8HMC - chains A and B of the 4 polymer chains in the assembly; structure by electron microscopy, 3.60 A resolution.

Chain A:
Molecule: Intraflagellar transport protein 122 homolog
Organism: Tetrahymena thermophila
UniProtKB: Q244W3 (Q244W3_TETTS); residue numbers follow UniProt; this construct covers 1-1251
Chain sequence (1251 residues; row label = number of the first residue in the row):
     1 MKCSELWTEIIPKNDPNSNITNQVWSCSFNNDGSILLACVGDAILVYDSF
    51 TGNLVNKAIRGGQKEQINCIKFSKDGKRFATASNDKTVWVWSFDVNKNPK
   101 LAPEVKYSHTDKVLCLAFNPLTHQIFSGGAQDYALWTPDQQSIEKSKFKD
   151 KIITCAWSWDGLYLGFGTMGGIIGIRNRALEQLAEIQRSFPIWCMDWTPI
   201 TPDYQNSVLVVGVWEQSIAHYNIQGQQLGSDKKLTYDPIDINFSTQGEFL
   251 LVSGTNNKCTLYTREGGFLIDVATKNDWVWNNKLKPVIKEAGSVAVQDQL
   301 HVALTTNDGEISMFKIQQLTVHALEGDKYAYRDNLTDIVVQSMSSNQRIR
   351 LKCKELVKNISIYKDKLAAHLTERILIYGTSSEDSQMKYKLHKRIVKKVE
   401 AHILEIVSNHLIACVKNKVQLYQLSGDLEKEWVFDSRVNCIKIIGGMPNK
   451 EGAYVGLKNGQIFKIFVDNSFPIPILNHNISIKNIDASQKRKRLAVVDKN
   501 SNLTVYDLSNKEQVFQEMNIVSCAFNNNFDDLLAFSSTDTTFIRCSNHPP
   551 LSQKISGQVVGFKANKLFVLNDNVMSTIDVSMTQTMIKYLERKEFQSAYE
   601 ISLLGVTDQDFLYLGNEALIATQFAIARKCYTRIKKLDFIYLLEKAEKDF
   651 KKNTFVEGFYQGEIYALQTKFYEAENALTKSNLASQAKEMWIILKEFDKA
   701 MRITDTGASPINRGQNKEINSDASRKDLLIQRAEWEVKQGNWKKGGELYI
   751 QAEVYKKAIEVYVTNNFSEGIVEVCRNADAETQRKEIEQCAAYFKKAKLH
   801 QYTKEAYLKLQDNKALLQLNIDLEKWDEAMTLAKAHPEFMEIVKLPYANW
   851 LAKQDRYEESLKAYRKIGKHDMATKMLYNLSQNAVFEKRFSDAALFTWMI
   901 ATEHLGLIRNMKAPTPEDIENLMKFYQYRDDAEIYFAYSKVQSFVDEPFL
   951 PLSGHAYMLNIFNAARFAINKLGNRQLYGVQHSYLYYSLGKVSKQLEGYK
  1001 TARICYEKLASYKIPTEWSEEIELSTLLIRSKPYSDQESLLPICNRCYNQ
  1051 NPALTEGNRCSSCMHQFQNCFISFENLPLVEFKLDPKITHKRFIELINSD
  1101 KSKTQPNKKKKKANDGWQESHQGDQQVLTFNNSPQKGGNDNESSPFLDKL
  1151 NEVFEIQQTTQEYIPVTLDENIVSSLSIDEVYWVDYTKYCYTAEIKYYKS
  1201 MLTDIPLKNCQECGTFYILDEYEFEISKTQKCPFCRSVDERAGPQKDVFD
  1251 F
Disordered / not traced: 713-1251
From the paper describing this entry:
  - conformationally variable residues (order/disorder transition): Gly707 to Lys717

Chain B:
Molecule: WD40 repeat protein
Organism: Tetrahymena thermophila
UniProtKB: Q22U89 (Q22U89_TETTS); numbering as in UniProt (aligned over 1-1195)
Chain sequence (1195 residues; each row starts with the number of its first residue):
     1 MFVFLSKKIGMPNNAKIEAVCWNKEQGWIAAGGEKGILKVLKIEDQRQKD
    51 GSNPTTTGQLLVNNTLEYHTSNVYLVTWNDRYRKLTSVEENGIIVVWAYF
   101 RELQLWKEEMINDRKKSVVRDLKWSPDGQKVCIAYEDGAVIVGSVEGSPL
   151 WRKEFPHKLALIEWSPDSKMMIFGTPEGEVRVYDSQGMEMQRLKIHCLQK
   201 LIDPSKSFSPDLPLAAIDWFPQAKMYTDDTPPGLCIAYQCGRVQLMKNEK
   251 DDEPVLIDTMMKIFTVKWNPSGSMFAISGTQDENGELKGVVQFYSNAGHH
   301 LKTLRVPGSDRVTGVSWEGSGLRIAMAVNQAIFFANIKPDHKWAYMSDGT
   351 LAFAYQKIDRVEYTIIFWDTINNKKNLKFVKNLCCLRASGDLCCIVTELI
   401 GYDLWQIDLCNSIGSPIDSKQINIYPNAVTMTKTHIIVCSQDHVYAWQYK
   451 NQVERLTTFEQQTGLRRVGREQAWFIDKENDSNNQYDKDTYDVEPQSEDV
   501 ICTVAANENFLLVARISGTINVYTFPHISLENKLHIQTRPSQMSLNKDAT
   551 RLAIIDHNGNLNILKITPQGDELLPFEKKECWFVKYSDDIPESFVFMERS
   601 RMYIVNDQTPEEPIITEGYICQYKDFQVKIVYLDDIMKSPDGVLRKEELT
   651 LEIEANILKDIKDQLYKKSMQEMFIVIKQHDNDCLWRVYAKKALEDNDFD
   701 SAENAFVQCKDYASLKFLQRVRELDDRERQRAEIQCYFNKVEEAEEIYNK
   751 IERRDLSIQMRMKLGDWAQVVDQIREGTGQDVELQKARLELGNYYAENFQ
   801 WDKAAKQYALAKYNPGLIEAYTRIQDYEGLEKLIAEIPERNELLQDMGDR
   851 FQQAGLCDAAVKCYEKFGDIKQAIDCCVLLNHWNLAVELAEQYNFVQIEG
   901 LLVQYANQLLEKRRKLEAAELYRKAKRNTEAAKILSQIADDLTERDANPL
   951 NIKKMYVMAALEVDLYKKRMLDATMTGQATSTAKTLNSLITSTINTSSAD
  1001 KILNNPWRGAEAWHFFILAQRQLYNGQFKYALKSALRLGEYELEIDQKKI
  1051 YSLIAIAAYYNKSFRECSRAFVKLQNLENITEDEKERYEAIAVSIFTKHP
  1101 PLDSPCEYTPCVGKNCSQQVSEYDIHCRACGSNFSPCVASGRPIFQKEFY
  1151 QCKNCRHKMIESEVSRLKLYNCALCHSPIDFKRFTESNNNNNNNI
Disulfides: Cys857-Cys876
Bound ions: Zn2+ site 1 near Cys1111 (its only coordinating residue here); Zn2+ site 2: Cys1152, Cys1155, Cys1172, Cys1175

How chain A and chain B interact:
Pairs across the interface - 69 pairs, chain A then chain B:
  Leu121(A) with Gln191(B)
  Leu162(A) with Met190(B)
  Arg178(A) with Met190(B), hydrogen bond (side chain-backbone)
  Pro202(A) with Tyr226(B)
  Gln205(A) with Tyr226(B)
  Lys289(A) with Asp229(B), salt bridge
  Glu290(A) with Asp229(B); Ile400(B)
  Gly292(A) with Lys381(B); Ile400(B)
  Ser293(A) with Ile400(B), hydrogen bond (side chain-backbone)
  Val294(A) with Lys381(B); Ile400(B); Tyr402(B)
  Ser345(A) with Leu377(B); Phe379(B)
  Val433(A) with Arg914(B), hydrogen bond (backbone-side chain)
  Gly445(A) with Gln825(B)
  Gly446(A) with Gln825(B)
  Met447(A) with Gln825(B); Asp826(B); Tyr827(B)
  Lys464(A) with Gln853(B)
  Phe466(A) with Ala854(B); Gly855(B)
  Asn469(A) with Leu880(B), hydrogen bond (side chain-backbone); His882(B), hydrogen bond
  Ser470(A) with Glu920(B)
  Phe471(A) with Asn881(B); Tyr905(B); Leu909(B), hydrophobic; Glu917(B); Leu921(B), hydrophobic
  Pro472(A) with Asn881(B)
  Ile473(A) with Leu879(B)
  Gln489(A) with Arg823(B)
  Asn528(A) with Phe799(B)
  Pro550(A) with Gln461(B)
  Leu551(A) with Phe459(B), hydrophobic
  Ser552(A) with Thr458(B)
  Gln553(A) with Phe459(B)
  Thr577(A) with Pro416(B)
  Ile578(A) with Pro416(B)
  Asp579(A) with Ser415(B), hydrogen bond; Pro416(B)
  Val580(A) with Phe459(B), hydrophobic
  Ser581(A) with Phe459(B)
  Thr583(A) with Arg455(B)
  Gln584(A) with Phe459(B), hydrogen bond (side chain-backbone)
  Tyr599(A) with Glu797(B)
  Leu603(A) with Glu797(B)
  Leu604(A) with Phe799(B), hydrophobic
  Thr632(A) with Gly765(B)
  Arg633(A) with Asn798(B), hydrogen bond
  Lys635(A) with Leu764(B)
  Leu637(A) with Leu764(B), hydrophobic
  Asp638(A) with Ala713(B)
  Ile640(A) with Lys763(B)
  Tyr641(A) with Arg720(B); Lys763(B)
  Glu663(A) with Tyr712(B); Lys716(B), salt bridge
  Ala666(A) with Tyr712(B)
  Met690(A) with Tyr712(B)
  Ile693(A) with Tyr712(B); Leu715(B)
  Leu694(A) with Val707(B)
  Lys695(A) with Val707(B)
  Glu696(A) with Lys710(B), salt bridge
Other interface residues (no listed pair), chain A (69 interface residues in all): Asp75, Asp160, Ala291, Ala295, Asn346, Gln347, Asp468, Lys490, Arg491, Lys554, Ile555, Lys566, Ile587, Glu600, Glu644, Leu667, Phe671
Other interface residues (no listed pair), chain B (59 interface residues in all): Thr230, Lys247, Lys250, Glu253, Val361, Lys378, Asn382, Gly401, Asn411, Ile417, Asp418, Lys420, Glu460, Glu828

In short:
The interface between chain A and chain B involves 69 residues on one side and 59 on the other, with 8
hydrogen bonds and 3 salt bridges. Polar contacts include Lys289(A)-Asp229(B), Glu663(A)-Lys716(B) and
Glu696(A)-Lys710(B). The Zn2+ site 2 is built by Cys1152(B), Cys1155(B), Cys1172(B) and Cys1175(B). The paper
reports conformational variability at Gly707(A).
Here chain A is Intraflagellar transport protein 122 homolog and chain B is WD40 repeat protein, both from
Tetrahymena thermophila. Entry 8HMC (base module state 1 of Tetrahymena IFT-A) was determined by electron
microscopy together with 8HMD, 8HME and 8HMF from the same study.
